5XVS - chains A and B; structure by X-ray diffraction, 2.38 A resolution.

[Chain A (and B)]
Name: GDP/UDP-N,N'-diacetylbacillosamine 2-epimerase (Hydrolyzing)
From: Acinetobacter baumannii
Notes: EC 3.2.1.184; chain B of this document is another copy of the same molecule, construct and numbering; everything in this record applies to it too
UniProt: A0A154EJU5 (A0A154EJU5_ACIBA); numbering as in UniProt (aligned over 1-378)
Sequence (379 residues; row label = number of the first residue in the row):
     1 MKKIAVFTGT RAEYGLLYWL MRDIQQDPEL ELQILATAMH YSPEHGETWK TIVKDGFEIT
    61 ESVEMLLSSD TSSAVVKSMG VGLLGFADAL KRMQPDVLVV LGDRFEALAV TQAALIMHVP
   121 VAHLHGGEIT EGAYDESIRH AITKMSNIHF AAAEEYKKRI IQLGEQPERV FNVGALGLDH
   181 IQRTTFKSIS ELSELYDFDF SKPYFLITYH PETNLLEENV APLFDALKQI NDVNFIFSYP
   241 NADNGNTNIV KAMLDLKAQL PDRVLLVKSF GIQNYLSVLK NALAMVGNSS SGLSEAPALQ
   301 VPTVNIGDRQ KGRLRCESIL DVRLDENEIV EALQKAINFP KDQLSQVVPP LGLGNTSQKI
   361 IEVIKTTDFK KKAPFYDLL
Unresolved in the structure: 213-218, 241-245, 340-348 (chain B: 340-352)
Sequence notes: expression tag (379)
Metal / ion sites: lithium ion: I24, Q25, D27, L30
Small-molecule neighbours: UDP (uridine-5'-diphosphate): T208, H210, S238, K268, S269, F270, G271, I272, Y275, S289, S290, S291, E295, R309, Q310

[How chain A and chain B interact]
Pairs across the interface - 82 pairs, chain A then chain B:
  S72(A) - I116(B)
  S72(A) - M117(B)
  S73(A) - A87(B)  hydrogen bond (side chain-backbone)
  V75(A) - I116(B)  hydrophobic
  V76(A) - L83(B)
  V76(A) - A87(B)  hydrophobic
  V76(A) - A113(B)  hydrophobic
  V76(A) - I116(B)  hydrophobic
  V76(A) - M117(B)  hydrophobic
  K77(A) - L84(B)
  K77(A) - A87(B)
  K77(A) - D88(B)  salt bridge
  M79(A) - L83(B)  hydrophobic
  M79(A) - Q112(B)
  M79(A) - I116(B)  hydrophobic
  G80(A) - G80(B)
  G80(A) - L83(B)
  L83(A) - V76(B)
  L83(A) - M79(B)  hydrophobic
  L83(A) - G80(B)
  L83(A) - L83(B)  hydrophobic
  L84(A) - K77(B)
  L84(A) - L84(B)  hydrophobic
  A87(A) - S73(B)
  A87(A) - V76(B)  hydrophobic
  A87(A) - K77(B)
  D88(A) - K77(B)  salt bridge
  L108(A) - Q112(B)
  L108(A) - M145(B)  hydrophobic
  Q112(A) - M79(B)
  Q112(A) - L108(B)
  Q112(A) - Q112(B)  hydrogen bond
  A113(A) - V76(B)  hydrophobic
  L115(A) - S137(B)
  I116(A) - S72(B)
  I116(A) - V75(B)  hydrophobic
  I116(A) - V76(B)  hydrophobic
  I116(A) - Y134(B)
  M117(A) - S72(B)
  M117(A) - S73(B)
  M117(A) - V76(B)  hydrophobic
  H118(A) - T213(B)  hydrogen bond (side chain-backbone)
  H118(A) - N214(B)
  Y134(A) - L115(B)
  Y134(A) - I116(B)
  Y134(A) - H118(B)
  S137(A) - K144(B)  hydrogen bond (side chain-backbone)
  S137(A) - K372(B)
  I138(A) - L115(B)  hydrophobic
  H140(A) - K144(B)
  H140(A) - F375(B)
  A141(A) - A141(B)
  A141(A) - K144(B)
  K144(A) - S137(B)  hydrogen bond (backbone-side chain)
  K144(A) - H140(B)
  K144(A) - A141(B)
  M145(A) - L108(B)  hydrophobic
  M145(A) - S137(B)
  M145(A) - A141(B)  hydrophobic
  R159(A) - F375(B)
  R159(A) - D377(B)  salt bridge
  Q162(A) - Q162(B)  hydrogen bond (backbone-side chain)
  Q162(A) - G164(B)
  Q162(A) - F375(B)
  Q162(A) - Y376(B)  hydrogen bond (side chain-backbone)
  Q162(A) - D377(B)
  Q162(A) - L378(B)  hydrogen bond (side chain-backbone)
  L163(A) - L163(B)
  L163(A) - F375(B)  hydrophobic
  G164(A) - Q162(B)
  K372(A) - S137(B)
  P374(A) - E131(B)
  F375(A) - I129(B)  hydrophobic
  F375(A) - E136(B)
  F375(A) - H140(B)
  F375(A) - R159(B)
  F375(A) - Q162(B)
  Y376(A) - Q162(B)  hydrogen bond (backbone-side chain)
  D377(A) - R159(B)  salt bridge
  D377(A) - Q162(B)
  L378(A) - Q162(B)  hydrogen bond (backbone-side chain)
  L378(A) - L378(B)  hydrophobic
Interface residues without a listed pair, chain A (43 interface residues in all): V81, K91, F105, I129, A133, E136, K158, I161
Interface residues without a listed pair, chain B (43 interface residues in all): V81, K91, F105, I138, I161

[Overview]
Chain A and chain B each contribute 43 residues to their interface; the contacts include 10 hydrogen bonds and
4 salt bridges. Polar pairs include K77(A)-D88(B), R159(A)-D377(B) and S73(A)-A87(B). Bound to chain A: UDP.
Both chains are GDP/UDP-N,N'-diacetylbacillosamine 2-epimerase (Hydrolyzing) (Acinetobacter baumannii). Entry
5XVS (Crystal structure of UDP-GlcNAc 2-epimerase NeuC complexed with UDP) was determined by X-ray
diffraction, deposited together with 5ZLT.
